6IV8 - chains D and C of the 4 polymer chains in the assembly; structure by X-ray diffraction, 2.15 A resolution.

Chain D:
Molecule: 53-nt RNA strand
Organism: uncultured Ruminococcus sp
Sequence (53 nucleotides; row label = number of the first residue in the row; note: 1 number in that range is skipped by the numbering (no residue carries it; nothing is unmodelled there); numbers below 1 keep their minus sign (C-30 is residue -30)):
   -30 CACUGGUGCA AAUUUGCACU AGUCUAAAAC
     1 UCCUCGAUUA CAUACACAAA GCA
Metal / ion sites: Mg2+ near C-7 (its only coordinating residue here)

Chain C:
Molecule: The selenomethionine (SeMet)-labeled Cas13d
Organism: uncultured Ruminococcus sp
Reference sequence: A0A1C5SD84 (A0A1C5SD84_9FIRM); residue numbers follow UniProt; this construct covers 1-922
Sequence (930 residues; each row starts with the number of its first residue):
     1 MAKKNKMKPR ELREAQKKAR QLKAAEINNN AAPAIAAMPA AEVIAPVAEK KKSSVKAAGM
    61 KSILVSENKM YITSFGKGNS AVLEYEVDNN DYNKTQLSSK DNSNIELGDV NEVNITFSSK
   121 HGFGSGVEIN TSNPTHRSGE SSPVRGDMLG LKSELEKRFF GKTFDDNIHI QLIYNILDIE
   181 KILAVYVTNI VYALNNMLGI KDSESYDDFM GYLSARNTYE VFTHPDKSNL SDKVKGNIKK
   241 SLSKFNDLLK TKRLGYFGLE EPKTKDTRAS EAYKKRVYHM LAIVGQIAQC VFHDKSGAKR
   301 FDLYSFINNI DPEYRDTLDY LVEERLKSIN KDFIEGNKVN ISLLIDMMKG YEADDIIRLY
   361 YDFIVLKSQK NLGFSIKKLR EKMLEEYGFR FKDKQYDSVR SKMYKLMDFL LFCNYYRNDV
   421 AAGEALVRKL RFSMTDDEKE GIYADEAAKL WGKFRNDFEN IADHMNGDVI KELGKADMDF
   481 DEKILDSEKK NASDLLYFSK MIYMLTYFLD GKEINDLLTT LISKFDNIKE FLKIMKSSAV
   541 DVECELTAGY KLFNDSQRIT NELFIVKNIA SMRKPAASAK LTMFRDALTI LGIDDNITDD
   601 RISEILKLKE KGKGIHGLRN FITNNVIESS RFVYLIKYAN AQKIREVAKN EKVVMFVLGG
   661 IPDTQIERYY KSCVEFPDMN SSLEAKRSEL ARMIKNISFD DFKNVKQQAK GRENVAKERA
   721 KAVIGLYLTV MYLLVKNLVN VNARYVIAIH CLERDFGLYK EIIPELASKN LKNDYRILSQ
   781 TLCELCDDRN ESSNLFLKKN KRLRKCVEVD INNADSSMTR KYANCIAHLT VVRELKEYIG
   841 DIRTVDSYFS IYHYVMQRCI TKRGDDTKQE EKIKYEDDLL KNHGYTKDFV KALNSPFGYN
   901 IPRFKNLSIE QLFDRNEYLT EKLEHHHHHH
Not modelled in the structure: 1-49, 202-204, 864-871, 923-930
Modified residues: Mse1, Mse7, Mse38 (selenomethionine); Mse60, Mse70, Mse148, Mse197, Mse210, Mse280, Mse347, Mse348, Mse383, Mse403, Mse407, Mse434, Mse465, Mse478, Mse501, Mse504, Mse535, Mse572, Mse583, Mse655, Mse679, Mse693, Mse731, Mse818, Mse856 (selenomethionine; parent Met)
Construct notes: engineered mutation Ala288 (Arg in A0A1C5SD84), Ala823 (Arg in A0A1C5SD84); expression tag (923-930)
Reported in the primary citation:
  - mutagenesis - K56A, K61A, H136A, R145A, Q171A, D178A, K181A, H293A, N515A, K524A, N620A, K736A, R744A, R823A, R903A: decreased catalytic activity on target RNA
  - mutagenesis - L803A, C806A, K887A, K891A, F904A, I909A, Q911A: unchanged catalytic activity on pre-crRNA
  - mutagenesis - K905A: abolished catalytic activity on pre-crRNA
  - catalytic residues: Arg802, His828, Lys905
  - mutagenesis - R288A, H828A: abolished catalytic activity on target RNA
  - mutagenesis - R823A: unchanged catalytic activity
  - mutagenesis - R802A: decreased catalytic activity on pre-crRNA

Interface between chain D and chain C:
Pairs across the interface (176; chain D residue first):
  C-30(D) - Lys905(C)  salt bridge to the phosphate
  C-30(D) - Gln911(C)  base contact
  C-30(D) - Leu912(C)  sugar contact
  C-30(D) - Tyr918(C)  base contact
  C-30(D) - Glu921(C)  hydrogen bond to the base
  A-29(D) - Lys905(C)  hydrogen bond to the phosphate
  A-29(D) - Leu912(C)  sugar contact
  C-28(D) - Phe796(C)  sugar contact
  C-28(D) - Pro902(C)  sugar contact
  C-28(D) - Lys905(C)  salt bridge to the phosphate
  U-27(D) - Mse148(C)  sugar contact
  U-27(D) - Lys799(C)  phosphate contact
  U-27(D) - Asn800(C)  hydrogen bond to the phosphate
  G-26(D) - Ser132(C)  base contact
  G-26(D) - Arg137(C)  sugar contact
  G-26(D) - Lys799(C)  salt bridge to the phosphate
  G-25(D) - Ser132(C)  hydrogen bond to the sugar
  G-25(D) - His136(C)  hydrogen bond to the phosphate
  G-25(D) - Arg137(C)  phosphate contact
  G-25(D) - Ser138(C)  hydrogen bond to the phosphate
  U-24(D) - Val113(C)  phosphate contact
  U-24(D) - His136(C)  salt bridge to the phosphate
  U-16(D) - Arg802(C)  phosphate contact
  A-10(D) - Ser53(C)  sugar contact
  A-10(D) - Ser54(C)  hydrogen bond to the phosphate
  A-10(D) - Thr131(C)  sugar contact
  G-9(D) - Ser53(C)  hydrogen bond to the phosphate
  G-9(D) - Val55(C)  phosphate contact
  G-9(D) - Lys56(C)  phosphate contact
  G-9(D) - Arg145(C)  sugar contact
  U-8(D) - Lys56(C)  salt bridge to the phosphate
  U-8(D) - Lys61(C)  hydrogen bond to the base
  U-8(D) - Ser62(C)  base contact
  U-8(D) - Gln171(C)  hydrogen bond to the sugar
  U-8(D) - Asn175(C)  hydrogen bond to the base
  U-8(D) - Asn527(C)  hydrogen bond to the base
  U-8(D) - Phe531(C)  base contact
  C-7(D) - Arg145(C)  sugar contact
  C-7(D) - Gly146(C)  sugar contact
  C-7(D) - Asp147(C)  sugar contact
  C-7(D) - Asn167(C)  hydrogen bond to the base
  C-7(D) - Ile170(C)  sugar contact
  C-7(D) - Gln171(C)  sugar contact
  C-7(D) - Tyr174(C)  sugar contact
  U-6(D) - Arg145(C)  salt bridge to the phosphate
  U-6(D) - Asp147(C)  phosphate contact
  U-6(D) - Mse148(C)  hydrogen bond to the phosphate
  U-6(D) - Phe796(C)  sugar contact
  U-6(D) - Asn900(C)  sugar contact
  U-6(D) - Pro902(C)  sugar contact
  A-5(D) - Lys181(C)  salt bridge to the phosphate
  A-5(D) - Asn900(C)  hydrogen bond to the phosphate
  A-5(D) - Pro902(C)  sugar contact
  A-5(D) - Arg903(C)  salt bridge to the phosphate
  A-5(D) - Asn906(C)  hydrogen bond to the base
  A-4(D) - Lys181(C)  salt bridge to the phosphate
  A-4(D) - Arg744(C)  sugar contact
  A-4(D) - Ile747(C)  phosphate contact
  A-4(D) - Arg903(C)  salt bridge to the phosphate
  A-4(D) - Phe913(C)  base contact
  A-4(D) - Asp914(C)  hydrogen bond to the base
  A-4(D) - Arg915(C)  hydrogen bond to the base
  A-4(D) - Asn916(C)  base contact
  A-3(D) - Asp178(C)  phosphate contact
  A-3(D) - Lys181(C)  salt bridge to the phosphate
  A-3(D) - Arg915(C)  base contact
  A-2(D) - Lys56(C)  hydrogen bond to the base
  A-2(D) - Lys61(C)  hydrogen bond to the base
  A-2(D) - Phe75(C)  base contact
  A-2(D) - Asn79(C)  hydrogen bond to the base
  A-2(D) - Asn527(C)  hydrogen bond to the base
  C-1(D) - Lys52(C)  hydrogen bond to the phosphate
  C-1(D) - Phe75(C)  base contact
  C-1(D) - Gly78(C)  hydrogen bond to the base
  C-1(D) - Asn79(C)  base contact
  C-1(D) - Arg431(C)  hydrogen bond to the base
  U1(D) - Lys52(C)  salt bridge to the phosphate
  U1(D) - Gly373(C)  hydrogen bond to the sugar
  U1(D) - Leu430(C)  phosphate contact
  U1(D) - Arg431(C)  sugar contact
  U1(D) - Lys439(C)  salt bridge to the phosphate
  C2(D) - Lys370(C)  sugar contact
  C2(D) - Gly373(C)  hydrogen bond to the sugar
  C2(D) - Phe374(C)  phosphate contact
  C2(D) - Ser375(C)  phosphate contact
  C2(D) - Leu430(C)  phosphate contact
  C2(D) - Lys439(C)  salt bridge to the phosphate
  C2(D) - Tyr443(C)  hydrogen bond to the phosphate
  C3(D) - Lys370(C)  sugar contact
  C3(D) - Phe374(C)  phosphate contact
  C3(D) - Ser375(C)  phosphate contact
  C3(D) - Thr519(C)  base contact
  C3(D) - Lys567(C)  hydrogen bond to the phosphate
  U4(D) - Lys370(C)  salt bridge to the phosphate
  U4(D) - Asn515(C)  hydrogen bond to the phosphate
  U4(D) - Asp516(C)  sugar contact
  U4(D) - Thr519(C)  hydrogen bond to the sugar
  U4(D) - Lys567(C)  salt bridge to the phosphate
  C5(D) - Lys512(C)  phosphate contact
  C5(D) - Asn515(C)  hydrogen bond to the phosphate
  C5(D) - Arg915(C)  base contact
  G6(D) - Lys512(C)  salt bridge to the phosphate
  G6(D) - Lys736(C)  salt bridge to the phosphate
  G6(D) - Asn916(C)  sugar contact
  A7(D) - Lys512(C)  phosphate contact
  A7(D) - Lys736(C)  salt bridge to the phosphate
  A7(D) - Asn737(C)  hydrogen bond to the phosphate
  U8(D) - Lys512(C)  salt bridge to the phosphate
  U8(D) - Arg631(C)  salt bridge to the phosphate
  U8(D) - Ile661(C)  base contact
  U8(D) - Pro662(C)  base contact
  U8(D) - Gln665(C)  sugar contact
  U8(D) - Tyr669(C)  hydrogen bond to the sugar
  U8(D) - Thr729(C)  sugar contact
  U8(D) - Tyr732(C)  phosphate contact
  U8(D) - Leu733(C)  phosphate contact
  U8(D) - Lys736(C)  salt bridge to the phosphate
  U9(D) - Arg631(C)  salt bridge to the phosphate
  U9(D) - Gln665(C)  sugar contact
  U9(D) - Arg668(C)  hydrogen bond to the sugar
  U9(D) - Tyr669(C)  phosphate contact
  A10(D) - Lys512(C)  sugar contact
  A10(D) - Ser630(C)  base contact
  A10(D) - Arg631(C)  hydrogen bond to the base
  A12(D) - Ser571(C)  sugar contact
  A12(D) - Mse572(C)  sugar contact
  A12(D) - Arg573(C)  hydrogen bond to the sugar
  U13(D) - Ser328(C)  base contact
  U13(D) - Ile329(C)  base contact
  U13(D) - Asn337(C)  hydrogen bond to the sugar
  U13(D) - Ile364(C)  sugar contact
  U13(D) - Lys367(C)  salt bridge to the phosphate
  U13(D) - Lys405(C)  salt bridge to the phosphate
  U13(D) - Mse572(C)  sugar contact
  A14(D) - Gly336(C)  sugar contact
  A14(D) - Asn337(C)  sugar contact
  A14(D) - Lys405(C)  phosphate contact
  C15(D) - Val339(C)  phosphate contact
  C15(D) - Ser398(C)  hydrogen bond to the sugar
  C15(D) - Val399(C)  base contact
  C15(D) - Lys402(C)  salt bridge to the phosphate
  C15(D) - Gly467(C)  base contact
  C15(D) - Ile470(C)  base contact
  A16(D) - Ser398(C)  sugar contact
  C17(D) - Lys717(C)  phosphate contact
  A18(D) - Asn624(C)  phosphate contact
  A18(D) - Gln707(C)  hydrogen bond to the phosphate
  A18(D) - Gln708(C)  sugar contact
  A18(D) - Lys717(C)  salt bridge to the phosphate
  A19(D) - Gly614(C)  hydrogen bond to the phosphate
  A19(D) - Gly617(C)  phosphate contact
  A19(D) - Asn620(C)  hydrogen bond to the phosphate
  A19(D) - Gln707(C)  phosphate contact
  A19(D) - Gln708(C)  sugar contact
  A20(D) - Gly612(C)  phosphate contact
  A20(D) - Lys613(C)  phosphate contact
  A20(D) - Gly614(C)  hydrogen bond to the phosphate
  A20(D) - His616(C)  salt bridge to the phosphate
  A20(D) - Arg619(C)  salt bridge to the phosphate
  A20(D) - Asn620(C)  hydrogen bond to the phosphate
  G21(D) - Ala577(C)  hydrogen bond to the base
  G21(D) - Ser578(C)  base contact
  G21(D) - Ala579(C)  hydrogen bond to the base
  G21(D) - Lys611(C)  salt bridge to the phosphate
  G21(D) - His616(C)  salt bridge to the phosphate
  G21(D) - Arg619(C)  salt bridge to the phosphate
  G21(D) - Thr623(C)  base contact
  G21(D) - Asn624(C)  base contact
  G21(D) - Glu628(C)  hydrogen bond to the base
  C22(D) - Ser578(C)  hydrogen bond to the phosphate
  C22(D) - Ala579(C)  phosphate contact
  C22(D) - Leu581(C)  phosphate contact
  C22(D) - Leu608(C)  sugar contact
  C22(D) - Lys609(C)  base contact
  A23(D) - Lys580(C)  phosphate contact
  A23(D) - Leu581(C)  hydrogen bond to the phosphate
Interface residues without a listed pair, chain D (42 interface residues in all): U-11, C11
Interface residues without a listed pair, chain C (126 interface residues in all): Lys51, Arg325, Phe333, Asn340, Tyr360, Leu372, Ile376, Val427, Phe564, Ala576, Phe584, Ile615, Gly660, Asn740, Leu803, Ile901

Overview:
42 residues of chain D and 126 residues of chain C are in contact, with 49 hydrogen bonds and 32 salt bridges.
Polar pairs include C-30(D)-Glu921(C), U-8(D)-Lys61(C) and U-8(D)-Asn175(C). The paper reports catalytic
residues Arg802(C), His828(C) and Lys905(C); K56A, K61A and H136A of chain C, among others, reduce catalytic
activity on target RNA; 26 substitutions were tested in all.
Chain D is a 53-nt RNA strand and chain C is the selenomethionine (SeMet)-labeled Cas13d, both from uncultured
Ruminococcus sp; the structure, the selenomethionine(SeMet)-derived Cas13d binary complex, was determined by
X-ray diffraction (same publication as 6IV9).
